Entry 2E76 (X-ray diffraction, 3.41 A resolution); this record covers chains B and G of the 8 polymer chains in the assembly.

== Chain B ==
Name: Cytochrome b6-f complex subunit 4
Organism: Mastigocladus laminosus
Reference sequence: P83792 (PETD_MASLA); residues 1-160 here = UniProt positions 1-160
Sequence (160 residues; each row starts with the number of its first residue):
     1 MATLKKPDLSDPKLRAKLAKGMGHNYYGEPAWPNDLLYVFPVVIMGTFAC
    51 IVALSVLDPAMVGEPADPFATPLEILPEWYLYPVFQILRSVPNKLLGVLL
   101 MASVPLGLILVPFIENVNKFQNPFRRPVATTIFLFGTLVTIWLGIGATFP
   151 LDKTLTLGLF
Small-molecule neighbours:
  - chlorophyll a (CLA): Y80, P83, V84, I87, M101, A102, V104, P105, L106, L108, I132, F133, F135, G136, V139, T140, L143
  - heme (HEM): N25, D35, V39, F40, V43, I44
  - heme / tridecyl-stigmatellin: N25, A31, D35, L36, L37, V39, F40, P41, V43, I44
  - dioleoyl-phosphatidylcholine (OPC; (7R,17E)-4-hydroxy-N,N,N,7-tetramethyl-7-[(8E)-octadec-8-enoyloxy]-10-oxo-3,5,9-trioxa-4-phosphaheptacos-17-en-1-aminium 4-oxide), molecule 1: C50, I51, L54
  - dioleoyl-phosphatidylcholine (OPC), molecule 2: I87, S90, L100, S103, V104, G107, L108, V111, I114, E115, V117, N118, R126, P127, V128, A129, I132, L143
  - tridecyl-stigmatellin (TDS; 8-hydroxy-5,7-dimethoxy-3-methyl-2-tridecyl-4H-chromen-4-one), molecule 1: A31, D35, L36, L37, F40, P41
  - tridecyl-stigmatellin (TDS), molecule 2: I75, L76, P77, L81, F85, L88, M101

== Chain G ==
Name: Cytochrome b6-f complex subunit 5
Organism: Mastigocladus laminosus
Reference sequence: P83797 (PETG_MASLA); residues 1-37 here = UniProt positions 1-37
Sequence (37 residues; row label = number of the first residue in the row):
     1 MVEPLLDGLVLGLVFATLGGLFYAAYQQYKRPNELGG
Small-molecule neighbours:
  - beta-carotene (BCR): L13, A16, T17, G19, G20, Y23
  - dioleoyl-phosphatidylcholine (OPC; (7R,17E)-4-hydroxy-N,N,N,7-tetramethyl-7-[(8E)-octadec-8-enoyloxy]-10-oxo-3,5,9-trioxa-4-phosphaheptacos-17-en-1-aminium 4-oxide): L5, L9, L13

== Interface between chain B and chain G ==
Pairs across the interface (23; chain B residue first):
  P7(B) with L35(G)
  L9(B) with G36(G)
  D58(B) with E3(G); L5(G)
  M61(B) with M1(G), hydrophobic
  L76(B) with M1(G)
  W79(B) with L6(G), hydrophobic; V10(G)
  Y82(B) with V2(G); E3(G); D7(G), hydrogen bond
  N122(B) with A25(G), hydrogen bond (side chain-backbone); Y29(G)
  P123(B) with A25(G)
  F124(B) with F22(G); A25(G); Y26(G), hydrophobic; Y29(G), hydrophobic
  R125(B) with Y29(G)
  T130(B) with F22(G)
  L134(B) with F22(G), hydrophobic
  T137(B) with L18(G)
  I141(B) with F15(G), hydrophobic
Also at the interface, not in a pair above, chain B (21 interface residues in all): L4, Y27, L54, E74, F133, T148
Also at the interface, not in a pair above, chain G (18 interface residues in all): L9, Q28, G37

== In short ==
The interface between chain B and chain G involves 21 residues on one side and 18 on the other, with 2
hydrogen bonds. Polar pairs include Y82(B)-D7(G) and N122(B)-A25(G). One dioleoyl-phosphatidylcholine molecule
and one beta-carotene molecule are bound between chain B and chain G.
Chain B is Cytochrome b6-f complex subunit 4 and chain G is Cytochrome b6-f complex subunit 5, both from
Mastigocladus laminosus; the structure, Crystal Structure of the Cytochrome b6f Complex with
tridecyl-stigmatellin (TDS) from M.laminosus, was determined by X-ray diffraction, deposited together with
2E74 and 2E75.
